8KIC - chains F and C of the 9 polymer chains in the assembly; structure by electron microscopy, 2.50 A resolution.

[Chain F (and C)]
Protein: peptidase Do
From: Escherichia coli
Notes: chain C of this document is another copy of the same molecule, construct and numbering; everything in this record applies to it too
Reference sequence: C3SRW2 (C3SRW2_ECOLX); numbering as in UniProt (aligned over 1-455)
Amino-acid sequence (463 residues; row label = number of the first residue in the row):
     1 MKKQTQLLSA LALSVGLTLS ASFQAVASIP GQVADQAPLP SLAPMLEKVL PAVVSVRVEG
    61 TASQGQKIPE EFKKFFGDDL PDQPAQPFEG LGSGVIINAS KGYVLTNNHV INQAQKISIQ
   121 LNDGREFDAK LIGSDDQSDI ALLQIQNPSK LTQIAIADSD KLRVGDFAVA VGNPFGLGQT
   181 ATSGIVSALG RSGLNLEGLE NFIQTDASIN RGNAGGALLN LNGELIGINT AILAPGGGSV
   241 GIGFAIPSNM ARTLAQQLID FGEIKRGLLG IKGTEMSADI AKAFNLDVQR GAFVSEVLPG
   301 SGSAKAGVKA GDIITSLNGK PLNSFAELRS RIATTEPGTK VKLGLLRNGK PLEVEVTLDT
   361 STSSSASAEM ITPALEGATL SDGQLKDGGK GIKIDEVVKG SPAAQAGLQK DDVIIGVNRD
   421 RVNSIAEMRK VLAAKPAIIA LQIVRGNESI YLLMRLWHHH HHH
Not modelled in the structure: 1-364, 456-463 (chain C: 1-37, 62-85, 362-463)
Construct notes: engineered mutation Ala214 (Ser in C3SRW2); expression tag (456-463)
From the paper describing this entry:
  - catalytic residues: His109, Asp139
  - mutagenesis - S214A: abolished catalytic activity (proposed by the authors, not directly observed)

[Chain F / chain C interface]
Pairs across the interface (5):
  Arg419(F) with Ala283(C)
  Glu448(F) with Val297(C)
  Ile450(F) with Glu296(C)
  Tyr451(F) with Phe293(C), hydrophobic; Ser295(C), hydrogen bond (backbone-backbone)
Other interface residues (no listed pair), chain F (6 interface residues in all): Ile438, Ser449
Other interface residues (no listed pair), chain C (9 interface residues in all): Ile280, Phe284, Ala310, Gly311

[Overview]
6 residues of chain F face 9 of chain C across their interface, with 1 hydrogen bond. The hydrogen-bonded pair
Tyr451(F)-Ser295(C) is a backbone contact. The paper reports catalytic residues His109(F) and Asp139(F); S214A
of chain F abolishes catalytic activity.
Chain F and chain C are both peptidase Do (Escherichia coli); the structure, Bacterial serine protease, was
determined by electron microscopy, deposited together with 8W69.
